Entry 6WHC (electron microscopy, 3.40 A resolution); this record covers chains A and N of the 6 polymer chains in the assembly.

[Chain A]
Protein: Guanine nucleotide-binding protein G(s) subunit alpha isoforms short
Organism: Homo sapiens
UniProtKB: P63092 (GNAS2_HUMAN); residues 1-394 here = UniProt positions 1-394
Sequence (394 residues; row label = number of the first residue in the row):
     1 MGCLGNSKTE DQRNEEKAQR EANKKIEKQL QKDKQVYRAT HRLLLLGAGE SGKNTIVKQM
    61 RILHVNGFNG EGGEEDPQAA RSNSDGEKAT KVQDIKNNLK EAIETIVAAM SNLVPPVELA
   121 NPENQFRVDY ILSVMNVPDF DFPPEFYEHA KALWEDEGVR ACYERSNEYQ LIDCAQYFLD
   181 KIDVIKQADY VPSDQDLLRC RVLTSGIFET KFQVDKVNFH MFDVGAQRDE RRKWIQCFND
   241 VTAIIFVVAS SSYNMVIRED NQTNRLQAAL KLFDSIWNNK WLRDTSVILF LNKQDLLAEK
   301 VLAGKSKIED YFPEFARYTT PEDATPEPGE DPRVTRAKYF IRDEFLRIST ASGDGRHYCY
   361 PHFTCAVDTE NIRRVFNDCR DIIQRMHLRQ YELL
Unresolved in the structure: 1-8, 50-206, 253-262
Construct notes: conflict Asn54 (Ser in P63092), Ala226 (Gly in P63092), Ala268 (Glu in P63092), Lys271 (Asn in P63092), Asp274 (Lys in P63092), Lys280 (Arg in P63092), Asp284 (Thr in P63092), Thr285 (Ile in P63092)

[Chain N]
Protein: Nanobody35
Organism: Lama glama
Notes: antibody fragment or engineered binder
Sequence (138 residues; numbered 1 to 138; the number before each row is that of its first residue):
     1 QVQLQESGGG LVQPGGSLRL SCAASGFTFS NYKMNWVRQA PGKGLEWVSD ISQSGASISY
    61 TGSVKGRFTI SRDNAKNTLY LQMNSLKPED TAVYYCARCP APFTRDCFDV TSTTYAYRGQ
   121 GTQVTVSSHH HHHHEPEA
Unresolved in the structure: 129-138
Cystine bridges: Cys22-Cys96, Cys99-Cys107

[Interface between chain A and chain N]
Pairs across the interface (28):
  Arg228(A) with Thr113(N), hydrogen bond
  Asp229(A) with Thr111(N); Ser112(N), hydrogen bond; Thr113(N), hydrogen bond (side chain-backbone)
  Glu230(A) with Thr111(N)
  Arg232(A) with Pro100(N); Phe108(N); Tyr115(N)
  Thr263(A) with Lys43(N), hydrogen bond; Glu46(N)
  Asn264(A) with Thr61(N)
  Gln267(A) with Trp47(N); Thr61(N)
  Lys271(A) with Trp47(N); Asp50(N), salt bridge
  Ser275(A) with Asp106(N); Cys107(N), hydrogen bond (side chain-backbone); Phe108(N)
  Asn278(A) with Arg105(N); Asp106(N)
  Asn279(A) with Asp106(N)
  Asp310(A) with Ser63(N)
  Tyr311(A) with Gly62(N); Ser63(N)
  Pro313(A) with Gly62(N)
  Glu314(A) with Gly62(N); Lys65(N), salt bridge
  Ser352(A) with Arg105(N)
Interface residues without a listed pair, chain A (20 interface residues in all): Arg231, Leu272, Asp274, Lys280
Interface residues without a listed pair, chain N (19 interface residues in all): Lys33, Tyr117

[Summary]
20 residues of chain A face 19 of chain N across their interface; the contacts include 5 hydrogen bonds and 2
salt bridges. Polar contacts include Lys271(A)-Asp50(N), Glu314(A)-Lys65(N) and Arg228(A)-Thr113(N).
Chain A is Guanine nucleotide-binding protein G(s) subunit alpha isoforms short (Homo sapiens) and chain N is
Nanobody35 (Lama glama); the structure, CryoEM Structure of the glucagon receptor with a dual-agonist peptide,
was determined by electron microscopy.
